PDB entry 5MUR | X-ray diffraction, 3.10 A resolution | chains B and C of the 5 polymer chains in the assembly

== Chain B (and C) ==
Name: Proton-gated ion channel
Source organism: Gloeobacter violaceus (strain PCC 7421)
Notes: chain C of this document is another copy of the same molecule, construct and numbering; everything in this record applies to it too
UniProtKB: Q7NDN8 (GLIC_GLOVI); residues 1-317 here correspond to UniProt positions 43-359 (UniProt number = residue number + 42)
Amino-acid sequence (317 residues; numbered 1 to 317; the number before each row is that of its first residue):
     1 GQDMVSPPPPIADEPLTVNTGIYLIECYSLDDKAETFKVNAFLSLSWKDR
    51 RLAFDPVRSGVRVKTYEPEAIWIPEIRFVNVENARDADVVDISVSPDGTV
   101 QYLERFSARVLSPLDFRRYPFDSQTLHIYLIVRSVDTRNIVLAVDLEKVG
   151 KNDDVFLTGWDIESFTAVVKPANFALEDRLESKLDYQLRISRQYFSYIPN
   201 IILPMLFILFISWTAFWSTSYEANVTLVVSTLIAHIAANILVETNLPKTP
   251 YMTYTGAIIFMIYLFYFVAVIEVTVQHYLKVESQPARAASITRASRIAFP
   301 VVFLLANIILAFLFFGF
Unresolved in the structure: 1-4, 316-317
Sequence notes: engineered mutation Ala-238 (Phe280 in Q7NDN8)
Ion coordination: Na+ near Ile-71 (its only coordinating residue here)
Small-molecule neighbours:
  - 2,6-bis(1-methylethyl)phenol (PFL): Tyr-119, Pro-120, Phe-121, Tyr-197, Ile-201, Ile-202, Met-205, Tyr-254, Thr-255, Ile-258, Ile-259
  - diundecyl phosphatidyl choline (PLC): Arg-118, Phe-121, Tyr-194, Ile-198, Ile-202, Leu-206, Tyr-254, Asn-307, Ala-311, Phe-315
Reported in the primary citation:
  - mutagenesis - F238A: increased signaling in response to bromoform (citing earlier work)
  - mutagenesis - F238A: unchanged binding to 2,6-bis(1-methylethyl)phenol (citing earlier work)
  - mutagenesis - H235Q: decreased signaling in response to H+
  - mutagenesis - H235Q: increased signaling in response to general anesthetics
  - mutagenesis - S230T: increased signaling in response to H+
  - mutagenesis - H235Q: decreased signaling
  - mutagenesis - S230T, H235Q: increased signaling in response to 2,6-bis(1-methylethyl)phenol
  - mutagenesis - S230T, H235Q: increased signaling in response to bromoform

== Chain B / chain C interface ==
Contacting residue pairs (73):
  Tyr-23(B) with Leu-176(C); Glu-177(C)
  Ile-25(B) with Val-79(C)
  Glu-26(B) with Val-79(C); Asn-80(C)
  Tyr-28(B) with Glu-82(C), hydrogen bond (side chain-backbone); Leu-111(C), hydrophobic
  Asn-40(B) with Val-81(C), hydrogen bond (side chain-backbone); Glu-82(C), hydrogen bond (side chain-backbone)
  Phe-42(B) with Arg-77(C); Leu-176(C), hydrophobic; Glu-181(C)
  Val-63(B) with Asp-136(C)
  Asp-86(B) with Asn-83(C)
  Asp-88(B) with Ala-84(C)
  Val-89(B) with Glu-75(C)
  Val-90(B) with Glu-75(C); Arg-77(C)
  Asp-91(B) with Arg-179(C), salt bridge
  Ser-93(B) with Arg-179(C)
  Leu-103(B) with Arg-133(C); Glu-177(C)
  Arg-105(B) with Arg-77(C); Phe-78(C), hydrogen bond (side chain-backbone); Val-79(C), hydrogen bond (side chain-backbone)
  Ser-107(B) with Glu-82(C); Asn-83(C), hydrogen bond
  Glu-147(B) with Glu-177(C)
  Lys-148(B) with Glu-177(C), hydrogen bond (side chain-backbone)
  Val-149(B) with Glu-177(C)
  Phe-156(B) with Pro-113(C)
  Thr-158(B) with Glu-35(C); Pro-247(C)
  Gly-159(B) with Lys-248(C)
  Gln-193(B) with Pro-250(C)
  Phe-195(B) with Thr-249(C); Pro-250(C); Tyr-251(C); Met-252(C), hydrophobic
  Ser-196(B) with Lys-248(C); Thr-249(C)
  Tyr-197(B) with Lys-248(C)
  Pro-199(B) with Met-252(C), hydrophobic; Phe-260(C)
  Asn-200(B) with Asn-239(C)
  Leu-203(B) with Phe-260(C), hydrophobic
  Pro-204(B) with Tyr-263(C), hydrophobic
  Phe-207(B) with Leu-264(C), hydrophobic; Phe-267(C)
  Ile-208(B) with Leu-232(C), hydrophobic; Ile-236(C), hydrophobic
  Phe-210(B) with Phe-267(C), hydrophobic
  Ile-211(B) with Leu-232(C), hydrophobic; Phe-267(C), hydrophobic; Val-270(C), hydrophobic
  Thr-214(B) with Val-270(C); Thr-274(C)
  Trp-217(B) with Tyr-278(C)
  Ser-218(B) with Tyr-221(C); His-277(C)
  Ser-220(B) with Glu-222(C), hydrogen bond
  Ala-223(B) with Tyr-221(C), hydrophobic; Val-225(C)
  Thr-226(B) with Val-225(C)
  Leu-227(B) with Tyr-221(C); Val-225(C), hydrophobic
  Ser-230(B) with Val-229(C); Ile-233(C)
  Ala-234(B) with Ile-236(C), hydrophobic
  Leu-241(B) with Ile-240(C), hydrophobic; Glu-243(C)
  Asn-245(B) with Lys-248(C)
  Arg-296(B) with Tyr-278(C)
Other interface residues (no listed pair), chain B (51 interface residues in all): Ser-29, Ser-44, Tyr-119, Thr-219, Glu-222
Other interface residues (no listed pair), chain C (45 interface residues in all): Lys-33, Asp-178, Thr-226

== Summary ==
51 residues of chain B face 45 of chain C across their interface, with 8 hydrogen bonds and 1 salt bridge.
Among the polar pairs are Asp-91(B)/Arg-179(C), Tyr-28(B)/Glu-82(C) and Asn-40(B)/Val-81(C). From the paper:
F238A, S230T and H235Q of chain B increase signaling in response to bromoform; S230T and H235Q of chain B
increase signaling in response to 2,6-bis(1-methylethyl)phenol.
Both chains are Proton-gated ion channel (Gloeobacter violaceus (strain PCC 7421)). Entry 5MUR (X-ray
structure of the F14'A mutant of GLIC in complex with propofol) was determined by X-ray diffraction, deposited
together with 5NKJ, 6EMX, 5MZQ, 5MUO and 5MVN.
